PDB entry 1MCF | X-ray diffraction, 2.70 A resolution | chains A and P of the 3 polymer chains in the assembly

# Chain A
Name: Immunoglobulin lambda-1 light chain
From: Homo sapiens
UniProtKB: P0DOX8 (IGL1_HUMAN); numbering as in UniProt (aligned over 2-216)
Sequence (216 residues; row label = number of the first residue in the row):
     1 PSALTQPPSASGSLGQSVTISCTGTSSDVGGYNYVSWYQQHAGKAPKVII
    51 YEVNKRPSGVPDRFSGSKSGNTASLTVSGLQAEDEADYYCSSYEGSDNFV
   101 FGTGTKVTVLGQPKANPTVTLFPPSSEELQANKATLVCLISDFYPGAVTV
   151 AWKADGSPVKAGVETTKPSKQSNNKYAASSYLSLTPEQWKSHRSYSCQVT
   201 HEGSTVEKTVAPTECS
Sequence notes: expression tag (1)
Cystine bridges: Cys22-Cys90, Cys138-Cys197

# Chain P
Name: Peptide N-acetyl-L-gln-D-phe-L-his-D-pro-B-ala-B-ala-oh
Sequence (7 residues; row label = number of the first residue in the row; numbering starts at 0):
     0 XQFHPXX
Modified / non-standard residues: ACE (acetyl group) at position 0, BAL (beta-alanine) at position 5, BAL (beta-alanine) at position 6; Phe2 (D-phenylalanine; DPN); Pro4 (D-proline; DPR)

# Interface between chain A and chain P
Pairs across the interface (17):
  Tyr34(A) - His3(P)
  Tyr34(A) - BAL_6(P)
  Ser36(A) - Gln1(P)
  Ser36(A) - His3(P)
  Tyr38(A) - ACE_0(P)
  Tyr38(A) - Gln1(P)  hydrogen bond (side chain-backbone)
  Val48(A) - ACE_0(P)
  Val48(A) - Gln1(P)
  Tyr51(A) - His3(P)  hydrogen bond (backbone-side chain)
  Glu52(A) - His3(P)  salt bridge
  Tyr93(A) - BAL_5(P)  hydrogen bond (side chain-backbone)
  Tyr93(A) - BAL_6(P)
  Asp97(A) - BAL_5(P)
  Phe99(A) - Gln1(P)
  Phe99(A) - Phe2(P)
  Phe99(A) - His3(P)
  Phe99(A) - BAL_5(P)
Other interface residues (no listed pair), chain P (7 interface residues in all): Pro4

# In short
9 residues of chain A and 7 residues of chain P are in contact; the contacts include 3 hydrogen bonds and 1
salt bridge. Among the polar pairs are Glu52(A)-His3(P), Tyr38(A)-Gln1(P) and Tyr51(A)-His3(P).
Chain A is Immunoglobulin lambda-1 light chain (Homo sapiens) and chain P is Peptide
N-acetyl-L-gln-D-phe-L-his-D-pro-B-ala-B-ala-oh; the structure, Principles and pitfalls in designing site
directed peptide ligands, was determined by X-ray diffraction (same publication as 1MCB, 1MCC, 1MCD, 1MCE,
1MCH, 1MCI and 4 further entries).
